9BF5 - chains C and D of the 4 polymer chains in the assembly; structure by electron microscopy, 3.07 A resolution.

# Chain C (and D)
Name: Helicase/UvrB N-terminal domain-containing protein
Organism: Vibrio cholerae
Notes: chain D of this document is another copy of the same molecule, construct and numbering; everything in this record applies to it too
UniProtKB: B9TSM3 (B9TSM3_VIBCL); residues 1-1190 here correspond to UniProt positions 31-1220 (UniProt number = residue number + 30)
Amino-acid sequence (1190 residues; each row starts with the number of its first residue):
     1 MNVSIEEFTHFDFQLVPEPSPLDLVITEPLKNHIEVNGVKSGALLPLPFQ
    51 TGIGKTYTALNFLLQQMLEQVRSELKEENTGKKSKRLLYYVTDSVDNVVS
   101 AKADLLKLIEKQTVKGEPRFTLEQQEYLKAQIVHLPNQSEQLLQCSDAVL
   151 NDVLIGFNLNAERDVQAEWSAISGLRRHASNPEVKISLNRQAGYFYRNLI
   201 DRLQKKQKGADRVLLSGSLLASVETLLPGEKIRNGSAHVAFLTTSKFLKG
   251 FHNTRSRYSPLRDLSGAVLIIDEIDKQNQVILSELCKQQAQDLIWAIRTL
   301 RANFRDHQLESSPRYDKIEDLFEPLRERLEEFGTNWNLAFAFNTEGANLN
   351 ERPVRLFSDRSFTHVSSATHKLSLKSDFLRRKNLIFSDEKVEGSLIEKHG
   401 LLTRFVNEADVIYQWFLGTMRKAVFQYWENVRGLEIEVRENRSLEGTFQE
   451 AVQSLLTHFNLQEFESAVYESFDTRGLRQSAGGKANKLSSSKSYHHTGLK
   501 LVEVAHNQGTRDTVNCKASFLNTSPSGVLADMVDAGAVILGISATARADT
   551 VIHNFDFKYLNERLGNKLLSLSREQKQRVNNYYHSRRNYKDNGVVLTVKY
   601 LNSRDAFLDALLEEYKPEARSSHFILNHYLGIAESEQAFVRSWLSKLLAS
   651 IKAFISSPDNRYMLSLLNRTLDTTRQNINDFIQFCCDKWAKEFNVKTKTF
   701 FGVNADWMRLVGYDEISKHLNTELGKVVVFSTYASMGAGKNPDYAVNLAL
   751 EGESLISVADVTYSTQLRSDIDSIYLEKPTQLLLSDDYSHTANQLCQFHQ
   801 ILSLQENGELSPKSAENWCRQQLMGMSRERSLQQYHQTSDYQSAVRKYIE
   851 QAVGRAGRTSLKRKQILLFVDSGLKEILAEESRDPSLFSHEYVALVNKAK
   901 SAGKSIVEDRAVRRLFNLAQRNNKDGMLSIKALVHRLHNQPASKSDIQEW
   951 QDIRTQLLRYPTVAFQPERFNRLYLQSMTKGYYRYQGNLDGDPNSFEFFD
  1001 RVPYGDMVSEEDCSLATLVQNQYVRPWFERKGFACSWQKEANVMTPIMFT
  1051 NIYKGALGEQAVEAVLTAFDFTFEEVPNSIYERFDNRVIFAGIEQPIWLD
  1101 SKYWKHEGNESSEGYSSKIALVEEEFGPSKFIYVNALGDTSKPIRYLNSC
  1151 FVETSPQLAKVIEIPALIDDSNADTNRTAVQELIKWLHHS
Sequence notes: conflict P29 (Ser59 in B9TSM3)
What the authors report for this chain:
  - binding site for ssDNA1: Y194, F639, R669, T780, Q781
  - mutagenesis - E273A: decreased catalytic activity

# How chain C and chain D interact
Residue-residue contacts (59):
  G174(C) - E183(D)
  L175(C) - S187(D)
  R177(C) - E183(D)  salt bridge
  H178(C) - E183(D)  salt bridge
  N181(C) - H178(D)
  E183(C) - G174(D)
  E183(C) - H178(D)  salt bridge
  S187(C) - Q191(D)
  R190(C) - E168(D)  salt bridge
  Q191(C) - S187(D)
  K205(C) - Q508(D)  hydrogen bond
  K208(C) - G509(D)
  W295(C) - N460(D)
  W295(C) - Q462(D)
  R298(C) - H307(D)
  R298(C) - H458(D)
  T299(C) - N460(D)
  R301(C) - D306(D)  salt bridge
  A302(C) - N303(D)
  D306(C) - R301(D)  salt bridge
  D306(C) - A339(D)
  H307(C) - R298(D)  hydrogen bond
  H307(C) - A339(D)
  Q308(C) - A339(D)  hydrogen bond (backbone-backbone)
  L309(C) - R381(D)
  E310(C) - R380(D)
  E310(C) - K382(D)  salt bridge
  S311(C) - L379(D)
  S311(C) - R380(D)
  R314(C) - R511(D)
  Y315(C) - D512(D)
  A339(C) - H307(D)
  A339(C) - Q308(D)
  F340(C) - Q308(D)
  L379(C) - S311(D)  hydrogen bond (backbone-side chain)
  R380(C) - E310(D)
  R380(C) - S311(D)
  R381(C) - Q308(D)
  R381(C) - L309(D)
  K382(C) - E310(D)
  E437(C) - R511(D)  salt bridge
  V438(C) - R511(D)
  Q453(C) - T510(D)
  S454(C) - T510(D)
  T457(C) - T513(D)
  H458(C) - K382(D)
  H458(C) - T513(D)
  N460(C) - W295(D)
  N460(C) - R298(D)
  E463(C) - E463(D)
  T510(C) - Q453(D)
  T510(C) - S454(D)
  R511(C) - E437(D)  salt bridge
  R511(C) - E450(D)  salt bridge
  D512(C) - E310(D)
  D512(C) - Y315(D)  hydrogen bond
  D512(C) - S454(D)
  T513(C) - T457(D)
  T513(C) - H458(D)
Also at the interface, not in a pair above, chain C (54 interface residues in all): R163, E168, A171, I186, N303, R305, L338, E450, Q462, N507, Q508, G509
Also at the interface, not in a pair above, chain D (50 interface residues in all): A171, L175, N181, R190, T299, A302, R305, R314, F340, A341, L461, N507, D787

# In short
The interface between chain C and chain D involves 54 residues on one side and 50 on the other, with 5
hydrogen bonds and 10 salt bridges. Polar contacts include R177(C)-E183(D), H178(C)-E183(D) and
R190(C)-E168(D). From the paper: a binding site for ssDNA1 at Y194(C), F639(C) and R669(C) among others; E273A
of chain C reduces catalytic activity.
Both chains are Helicase/UvrB N-terminal domain-containing protein (Vibrio cholerae). Entry 9BF5 (Structure of
V. cholerae DdmD in complex with ssDNA) was determined by electron microscopy (same publication as 9BGK, 9BF1
and 9C6Q).
